PDB entry 1MMW | X-ray diffraction, 2.00 A resolution | chains A and B

[Chain A (and B)]
Name: nitric-oxide synthase, brain
From: Rattus norvegicus
Notes: EC 1.14.13.39; fragment: heme domain; chain B of this document is another copy of the same molecule, construct and numbering; everything in this record applies to it too
UniProtKB: P29476 (NOS1_RAT); residue numbers follow UniProt; this construct covers 299-717
Chain sequence (419 residues; each row starts with the number of its first residue):
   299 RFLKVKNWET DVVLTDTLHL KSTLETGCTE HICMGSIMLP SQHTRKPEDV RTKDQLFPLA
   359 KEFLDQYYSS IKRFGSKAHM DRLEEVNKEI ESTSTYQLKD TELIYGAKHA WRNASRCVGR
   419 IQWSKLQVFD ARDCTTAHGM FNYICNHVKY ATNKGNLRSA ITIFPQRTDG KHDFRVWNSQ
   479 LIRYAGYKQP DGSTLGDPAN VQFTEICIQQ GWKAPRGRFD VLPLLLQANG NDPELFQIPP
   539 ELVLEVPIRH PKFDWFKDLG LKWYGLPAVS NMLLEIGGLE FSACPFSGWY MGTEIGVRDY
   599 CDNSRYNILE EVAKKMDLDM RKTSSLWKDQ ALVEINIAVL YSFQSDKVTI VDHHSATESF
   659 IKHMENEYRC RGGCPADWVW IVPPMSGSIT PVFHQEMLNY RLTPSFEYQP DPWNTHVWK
Not modelled in the structure: 339-349, 717 (chain B: 339-347)
Ion coordination: Zn2+: Cys326, Cys331 (shared with Cys326(B), Cys331(B) of chain B); heme Fe near Cys415 (its only coordinating residue here)
Residues lining bound ligands:
  - tetrahydrobiopterin (H4B), molecule 1: Trp306, Trp676, Phe691, His692, Gln693, Glu694
  - tetrahydrobiopterin (H4B), molecule 2: Ser334, Ile335, Met336, Arg596, Val677, Trp678
  - heme (HEM): Trp409, Ala412, Arg414, Cys415, Val416, Gly417, Leu424, Ser457, Met570, Phe584, Ser585, Gly586, Trp587, Met589, Glu592, Val649, Trp678, Phe704, Tyr706
  - N5-(1-imino-3-butenyl)-L-ornithine (VIO): Gln478, Tyr562, Pro565, Val567, Phe584, Ser585, Gly586, Trp587, Tyr588, Glu592, Asp597
UniProt features mapped onto this chain:
  - binding site ((6R)-L-erythro-5,6,7,8-tetrahydrobiopterin): Ser334, Val677, Trp678, Phe691
  - binding site (heme b): Cys415, Tyr706
  - binding site (L-arginine): Gln478, Trp587, Tyr588, Glu592
  - mutagenesis: Tyr588 (Y588F: No decrease in nitric-oxide synthase activity; Y588H: 50% decrease of nitric-oxide synthase activity; Y588S: 30% decrease of nitric-oxide synthase activity)

[How chain A and chain B interact]
Residue-residue contacts (118):
  Leu301(A) - Ile330(B)  hydrophobic
  Trp306(A) - Met336(B)  hydrophobic
  Trp306(A) - Leu337(B)  hydrophobic
  Glu307(A) - Asn601(B)  hydrogen bond
  Glu307(A) - Ser602(B)  hydrogen bond (backbone-side chain)
  Ser320(A) - His329(B)
  Thr321(A) - His329(B)
  Leu322(A) - His329(B)
  Glu323(A) - Glu328(B)
  Thr324(A) - Thr327(B)  hydrogen bond (side chain-backbone)
  Thr324(A) - Glu328(B)  hydrogen bond (backbone-backbone)
  Thr324(A) - His329(B)
  Thr324(A) - Ile330(B)
  Cys326(A) - Cys326(B)  hydrophobic
  Cys326(A) - Thr327(B)
  Cys326(A) - Glu328(B)
  Cys326(A) - Cys331(B)  hydrophobic
  Thr327(A) - Thr324(B)  hydrogen bond (backbone-side chain)
  Thr327(A) - Cys326(B)
  Glu328(A) - Glu323(B)
  Glu328(A) - Thr324(B)  hydrogen bond (backbone-backbone)
  Glu328(A) - Cys326(B)  hydrogen bond (backbone-backbone)
  His329(A) - Ser320(B)  hydrogen bond (backbone-side chain)
  His329(A) - Thr321(B)  hydrogen bond (side chain-backbone)
  His329(A) - Leu322(B)
  His329(A) - Thr324(B)
  His329(A) - Tyr698(B)
  Ile330(A) - Leu301(B)  hydrophobic
  Ile330(A) - Thr324(B)
  Ile330(A) - Leu696(B)  hydrophobic
  Ile330(A) - Asn697(B)
  Ile330(A) - Tyr698(B)  hydrophobic
  Cys331(A) - Cys326(B)  hydrophobic
  Cys331(A) - Cys331(B)  hydrophobic
  Cys331(A) - Asn697(B)  hydrogen bond (backbone-backbone)
  Met332(A) - Leu301(B)  hydrophobic
  Met332(A) - Leu696(B)  hydrophobic
  Ser334(A) - Trp676(B)
  Ser334(A) - Glu694(B)
  Ser334(A) - Met695(B)  hydrogen bond (side chain-backbone)
  Ile335(A) - Glu694(B)
  Met336(A) - Trp306(B)  hydrophobic
  Met336(A) - Glu694(B)  hydrogen bond (backbone-side chain)
  Leu337(A) - Trp306(B)  hydrophobic
  Val595(A) - Ser686(B)
  Arg596(A) - Ser686(B)
  Arg596(A) - Phe691(B)
  Arg596(A) - His692(B)
  Asp600(A) - His692(B)
  Asn601(A) - Glu307(B)
  Leu607(A) - Ile687(B)  hydrophobic
  Lys620(A) - Gln642(B)  hydrogen bond
  Thr621(A) - Asp650(B)  hydrogen bond
  Thr621(A) - His652(B)
  Thr621(A) - Ser653(B)  hydrogen bond
  Ser622(A) - Leu638(B)
  Ser622(A) - Gln642(B)  hydrogen bond
  Ser622(A) - Asp650(B)
  Ser623(A) - Ile635(B)
  Leu624(A) - Asn634(B)
  Leu624(A) - Ile635(B)  hydrophobic
  Leu624(A) - Leu638(B)  hydrophobic
  Leu624(A) - His651(B)
  Asp627(A) - Val631(B)
  Asp627(A) - His651(B)  salt bridge
  Asp627(A) - His652(B)  salt bridge
  Asp627(A) - Met683(B)
  Asp627(A) - Ser684(B)  hydrogen bond
  Gln628(A) - Val631(B)
  Gln628(A) - Glu632(B)  hydrogen bond
  Gln628(A) - Ile635(B)
  Leu630(A) - Ile687(B)  hydrophobic
  Val631(A) - Leu624(B)
  Val631(A) - Gln628(B)
  Val631(A) - Val631(B)  hydrophobic
  Glu632(A) - Gln628(B)  hydrogen bond
  Asn634(A) - Leu624(B)
  Ile635(A) - Ser623(B)
  Ile635(A) - Leu624(B)  hydrophobic
  Ile635(A) - Gln628(B)
  Leu638(A) - Ser622(B)
  Leu638(A) - Leu624(B)  hydrophobic
  Gln642(A) - Ser622(B)  hydrogen bond
  Asp650(A) - Thr621(B)  hydrogen bond
  Asp650(A) - Ser622(B)
  His651(A) - Leu624(B)
  His651(A) - Asp627(B)  salt bridge
  His652(A) - Thr621(B)
  His652(A) - Asp627(B)  salt bridge
  Trp676(A) - Ser334(B)
  Trp676(A) - Val677(B)  hydrophobic
  Val677(A) - Trp676(B)  hydrophobic
  Pro682(A) - Ser684(B)
  Pro682(A) - Gly685(B)  hydrogen bond (backbone-backbone)
  Pro682(A) - Ser686(B)  hydrogen bond (backbone-backbone)
  Met683(A) - Asp627(B)
  Met683(A) - Ser684(B)
  Ser684(A) - Asp627(B)  hydrogen bond
  Ser684(A) - Pro682(B)
  Ser684(A) - Met683(B)
  Ser684(A) - Ser684(B)
  Gly685(A) - Pro682(B)  hydrogen bond (backbone-backbone)
  Ser686(A) - Val595(B)
  Ser686(A) - Arg596(B)
  Ser686(A) - Pro682(B)  hydrogen bond (backbone-backbone)
  Ile687(A) - Leu630(B)  hydrophobic
  Phe691(A) - Arg596(B)
  His692(A) - Arg596(B)
  His692(A) - Asp600(B)  salt bridge
  Glu694(A) - Ser334(B)
  Glu694(A) - Ile335(B)
  Glu694(A) - Met336(B)  hydrogen bond (side chain-backbone)
  Met695(A) - Ser334(B)  hydrogen bond (backbone-side chain)
  Leu696(A) - Ile330(B)  hydrophobic
  Leu696(A) - Cys331(B)
  Asn697(A) - Ile330(B)
  Asn697(A) - Cys331(B)  hydrogen bond (backbone-backbone)
  Tyr698(A) - His329(B)
Other interface residues (no listed pair), chain A (64 interface residues in all): Lys302, Val303, His317, Gly333, Cys599, Ser602, Lys626, Ser653
Other interface residues (no listed pair), chain B (63 interface residues in all): His317, Gly325, Met332, Gly333, Leu607, Lys620, Lys626, Gln693

[In short]
64 residues of chain A and 63 residues of chain B are in contact, with 29 hydrogen bonds and 5 salt bridges.
Among the polar pairs are Asp627(A)-His651(B), Asp627(A)-His652(B) and His692(A)-Asp600(B). Chain A binds
heme, tetrahydrobiopterin and N5-(1-imino-3-butenyl)-L-ornithine.
Chain A and chain B are both nitric-oxide synthase, brain (Rattus norvegicus); the structure, Rat neuronal NOS
heme domain with vinyl-L-NIO bound, was determined by X-ray diffraction, deposited together with 1MMV.
